PDB entry 8OOF | electron microscopy, 2.90 A resolution | chains I and J

== Chain I ==
Protein: Chromatin-remodeling complex subunit IES6
Source organism: Thermochaetoides thermophila
UniProt: G0S590 (G0S590_CHATD); residue numbers follow UniProt; this construct covers 1-219
Sequence (219 residues; numbered 1 to 219; the number before each row is that of its first residue):
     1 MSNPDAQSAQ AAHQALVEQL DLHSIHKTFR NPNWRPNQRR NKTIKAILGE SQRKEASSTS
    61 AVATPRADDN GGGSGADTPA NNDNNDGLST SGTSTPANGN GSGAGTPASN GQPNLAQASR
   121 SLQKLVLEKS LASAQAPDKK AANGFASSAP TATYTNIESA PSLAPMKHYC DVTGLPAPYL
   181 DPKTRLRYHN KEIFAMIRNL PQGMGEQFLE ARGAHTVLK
Not modelled in the structure: 1-6, 53-154, 218-219

== Chain J ==
Protein: Actin-related protein 5
Source organism: Thermochaetoides thermophila
UniProt: G0S589 (G0S589_CHATD); residues 1-769 here correspond to UniProt positions 98-866 (UniProt number = residue number + 97)
Sequence (769 residues; row label = number of the first residue in the row):
     1 MAPSAVAEPP PIPQRDEPWK RLPPPTVYPV KEARFEKYIP PQLDGRERAL AQPPGQVAIV
    61 IDNGSHSVRA GWNFEDKPRL AIPPIMSKYR DRKMGKTFSF AGSDCYADTT ARSHIRNAFE
   121 AGTGIVSNWD VMEHVLDYVF VKLGMNECDG AIDMPIVMTE AVANLPYSRK SMSEIIFECY
   181 GAPSLVYGID SLFSFRHNQG QTGLVVSSSY SATHVIPVYN RKALLSQAIR LNWGGWHMAE
   241 YMLKLLKLKY YTGFPGKLNS SQTEHMVRDF CYVSLDYDRE LAGYLDWTGL EDRERIVQYP
   301 YTEEVVVQKT EEELARIAER KKESGRRLQE QAAKMRLERL MKKEQELEYY KDIQRRMQGE
   361 SKKEIKRLLD EAELKDEAAL ERVIRDLERS IKRARQKDLG EPEEEEVPDF SLLDVPDDQL
   421 DEAGLRQKRQ QRLLKSNWEA RQRAKAEKEA EKARLAEEAR LDEERRKNDL EGWLEEKRQL
   481 RLAKLNQLKE RERLKADLGN RKSLASQIRM KNIANLASDN PTGSGSRKRR RGGAGADQDD
   541 DFGADDADWG VYRSVAIGAN KGDDSDDEEG EEDLEAAIRS LENDLLRYDK TFSYDMTLDA
   601 QRDWSKSLLH AFRYGPRPFD PSSQAETHRV HLNVERIRVP EVLFQPAAIA GVDQAGLVEI
   661 AGDILCQRLP SLPGIQDAPD AFLRDVFLTG GNTLFQNFDE RLRQGLMALL PVGAPLRVRR
   721 AQDAILDAWR GAAGWACTEE AKAAWITREE YLEKGGEYIK EHDLGNAFA
Not modelled in the structure: 1-16, 108-110, 148-152, 305-600, 768-769
Bound ions: Mg2+: D190 (together with ATP)
Residues lining bound ligands: ATP (adenosine-5'-triphosphate): D62, N63, G64, S65, H66, S67, R69, D190, S208, S209, Y210, S211, G235, W236, E264, R268, G690, G691, N692, L694, F695, I725

== Interface between chain I and chain J ==
Pairs across the interface (109; chain I residue first):
  Q14(I) - D91(J)
  Q14(I) - M94(J)
  V17(I) - F98(J)  hydrophobic
  V17(I) - F100(J)
  E18(I) - K96(J)  salt bridge
  Q19(I) - Y38(J)
  L20(I) - F35(J)  hydrophobic
  L20(I) - Y38(J)  hydrophobic
  L20(I) - F100(J)  hydrophobic
  L20(I) - D104(J)
  D21(I) - F98(J)
  D21(I) - S99(J)  hydrogen bond (side chain-backbone)
  D21(I) - F100(J)
  L22(I) - S99(J)  hydrogen bond (backbone-backbone)
  L22(I) - A101(J)  hydrophobic
  L22(I) - Y138(J)  hydrophobic
  H23(I) - T97(J)
  H23(I) - S99(J)  hydrogen bond (backbone-side chain)
  K27(I) - D137(J)
  T28(I) - E147(J)  hydrogen bond (side chain-backbone)
  F29(I) - D137(J)
  F29(I) - F140(J)  hydrophobic
  F29(I) - V141(J)  hydrophobic
  F29(I) - C179(J)
  F29(I) - Y180(J)  hydrophobic
  R30(I) - E133(J)  salt bridge
  R30(I) - D137(J)  salt bridge
  R30(I) - C179(J)  hydrogen bond
  R30(I) - Y180(J)  hydrogen bond
  N31(I) - E178(J)  hydrogen bond (side chain-backbone)
  N31(I) - C179(J)  hydrogen bond (backbone-backbone)
  W34(I) - E133(J)
  W34(I) - E174(J)  hydrogen bond
  W34(I) - E178(J)
  W34(I) - C179(J)  hydrophobic
  R40(I) - W129(J)
  R40(I) - D130(J)
  R40(I) - E133(J)  salt bridge
  R40(I) - Y167(J)  hydrogen bond (backbone-side chain)
  R40(I) - I175(J)
  N41(I) - S127(J)
  N41(I) - N128(J)
  N41(I) - W129(J)  hydrogen bond (side chain-backbone)
  N41(I) - D130(J)  hydrogen bond
  K42(I) - S127(J)  hydrogen bond (backbone-side chain)
  K42(I) - Y167(J)
  T43(I) - E120(J)
  I44(I) - E120(J)  hydrogen bond (backbone-side chain)
  I44(I) - I125(J)  hydrophobic
  I44(I) - L165(J)  hydrophobic
  I47(I) - L165(J)  hydrophobic
  I47(I) - Y167(J)  hydrophobic
  L48(I) - L165(J)  hydrophobic
  T155(I) - A163(J)
  N156(I) - A163(J)
  N156(I) - L165(J)
  N156(I) - R230(J)
  E158(I) - V162(J)
  E158(I) - L225(J)
  E158(I) - A228(J)
  E158(I) - I229(J)
  E158(I) - R230(J)  hydrogen bond (backbone-backbone)
  S159(I) - R230(J)
  S159(I) - Q654(J)
  A160(I) - Q654(J)
  A160(I) - A655(J)  hydrogen bond (backbone-backbone)
  P161(I) - A655(J)
  S162(I) - A655(J)
  S162(I) - E659(J)  hydrogen bond
  M166(I) - A647(J)
  K167(I) - D278(J)  salt bridge
  K167(I) - Q645(J)
  K167(I) - A648(J)
  Y169(I) - Y277(J)
  Y169(I) - D278(J)
  Y169(I) - L281(J)  hydrophobic
  Y169(I) - Q645(J)  hydrogen bond
  Y169(I) - A648(J)  hydrophobic
  Y169(I) - I649(J)  hydrophobic
  V172(I) - F612(J)
  T173(I) - L609(J)
  T173(I) - F612(J)
  T173(I) - V634(J)
  G174(I) - L281(J)
  G174(I) - R638(J)
  L175(I) - L281(J)
  L175(I) - L285(J)  hydrophobic
  L175(I) - V634(J)  hydrophobic
  P176(I) - L281(J)
  H189(I) - L608(J)
  N190(I) - L608(J)
  E192(I) - R602(J)  salt bridge
  E192(I) - S607(J)
  E192(I) - L608(J)  hydrogen bond (side chain-backbone)
  E192(I) - L609(J)  hydrogen bond (side chain-backbone)
  I193(I) - L608(J)  hydrophobic
  M196(I) - Y251(J)  hydrophobic
  M196(I) - L609(J)  hydrophobic
  M196(I) - R613(J)
  L200(I) - Y251(J)
  P201(I) - Y251(J)
  M204(I) - L248(J)  hydrophobic
  M204(I) - Y251(J)  hydrophobic
  Q207(I) - L248(J)
  F208(I) - L248(J)  hydrophobic
  A211(I) - Y241(J)
  A211(I) - L248(J)  hydrophobic
  R212(I) - A650(J)
  R212(I) - G651(J)
Other interface residues (no listed pair), chain I (56 interface residues in all): H13, L16, R39, L163, C170, D171, E210, G213
Other interface residues (no listed pair), chain J (71 interface residues in all): Y106, A111, H134, M145, N146, S168, H214, K244, A282, K606, D653

== In short ==
Chain I and chain J form an interface of 56 and 71 residues respectively, with 20 hydrogen bonds and 6 salt
bridges. Among the polar pairs are E18(I)-K96(J), R30(I)-E133(J) and R30(I)-D137(J). Bound to chain J: ATP.
Here chain I is Chromatin-remodeling complex subunit IES6 and chain J is Actin-related protein 5, both from
Thermochaetoides thermophila. Entry 8OOF (CryoEM Structure INO80core Hexasome complex Arp5 Ies6 refinement
state1) was determined by electron microscopy together with 8OO7, 8OO9, 8OOA, 8OOC, 8OOP, 8OOR, 8OOS and 8OOT
from the same study.
